Entry 9E0Z (electron microscopy, 2.86 A resolution); this record covers chains B and C of the 4 polymer chains in the assembly.

# Chain B
Name: Cytoplasmic dynein 1 heavy chain 1
Organism: Homo sapiens
UniProt: Q14204 (DYHC1_HUMAN); residue numbers follow UniProt; this construct covers 1-4646
Sequence (4646 residues; numbered 1 to 4646; the number before each row is that of its first residue):
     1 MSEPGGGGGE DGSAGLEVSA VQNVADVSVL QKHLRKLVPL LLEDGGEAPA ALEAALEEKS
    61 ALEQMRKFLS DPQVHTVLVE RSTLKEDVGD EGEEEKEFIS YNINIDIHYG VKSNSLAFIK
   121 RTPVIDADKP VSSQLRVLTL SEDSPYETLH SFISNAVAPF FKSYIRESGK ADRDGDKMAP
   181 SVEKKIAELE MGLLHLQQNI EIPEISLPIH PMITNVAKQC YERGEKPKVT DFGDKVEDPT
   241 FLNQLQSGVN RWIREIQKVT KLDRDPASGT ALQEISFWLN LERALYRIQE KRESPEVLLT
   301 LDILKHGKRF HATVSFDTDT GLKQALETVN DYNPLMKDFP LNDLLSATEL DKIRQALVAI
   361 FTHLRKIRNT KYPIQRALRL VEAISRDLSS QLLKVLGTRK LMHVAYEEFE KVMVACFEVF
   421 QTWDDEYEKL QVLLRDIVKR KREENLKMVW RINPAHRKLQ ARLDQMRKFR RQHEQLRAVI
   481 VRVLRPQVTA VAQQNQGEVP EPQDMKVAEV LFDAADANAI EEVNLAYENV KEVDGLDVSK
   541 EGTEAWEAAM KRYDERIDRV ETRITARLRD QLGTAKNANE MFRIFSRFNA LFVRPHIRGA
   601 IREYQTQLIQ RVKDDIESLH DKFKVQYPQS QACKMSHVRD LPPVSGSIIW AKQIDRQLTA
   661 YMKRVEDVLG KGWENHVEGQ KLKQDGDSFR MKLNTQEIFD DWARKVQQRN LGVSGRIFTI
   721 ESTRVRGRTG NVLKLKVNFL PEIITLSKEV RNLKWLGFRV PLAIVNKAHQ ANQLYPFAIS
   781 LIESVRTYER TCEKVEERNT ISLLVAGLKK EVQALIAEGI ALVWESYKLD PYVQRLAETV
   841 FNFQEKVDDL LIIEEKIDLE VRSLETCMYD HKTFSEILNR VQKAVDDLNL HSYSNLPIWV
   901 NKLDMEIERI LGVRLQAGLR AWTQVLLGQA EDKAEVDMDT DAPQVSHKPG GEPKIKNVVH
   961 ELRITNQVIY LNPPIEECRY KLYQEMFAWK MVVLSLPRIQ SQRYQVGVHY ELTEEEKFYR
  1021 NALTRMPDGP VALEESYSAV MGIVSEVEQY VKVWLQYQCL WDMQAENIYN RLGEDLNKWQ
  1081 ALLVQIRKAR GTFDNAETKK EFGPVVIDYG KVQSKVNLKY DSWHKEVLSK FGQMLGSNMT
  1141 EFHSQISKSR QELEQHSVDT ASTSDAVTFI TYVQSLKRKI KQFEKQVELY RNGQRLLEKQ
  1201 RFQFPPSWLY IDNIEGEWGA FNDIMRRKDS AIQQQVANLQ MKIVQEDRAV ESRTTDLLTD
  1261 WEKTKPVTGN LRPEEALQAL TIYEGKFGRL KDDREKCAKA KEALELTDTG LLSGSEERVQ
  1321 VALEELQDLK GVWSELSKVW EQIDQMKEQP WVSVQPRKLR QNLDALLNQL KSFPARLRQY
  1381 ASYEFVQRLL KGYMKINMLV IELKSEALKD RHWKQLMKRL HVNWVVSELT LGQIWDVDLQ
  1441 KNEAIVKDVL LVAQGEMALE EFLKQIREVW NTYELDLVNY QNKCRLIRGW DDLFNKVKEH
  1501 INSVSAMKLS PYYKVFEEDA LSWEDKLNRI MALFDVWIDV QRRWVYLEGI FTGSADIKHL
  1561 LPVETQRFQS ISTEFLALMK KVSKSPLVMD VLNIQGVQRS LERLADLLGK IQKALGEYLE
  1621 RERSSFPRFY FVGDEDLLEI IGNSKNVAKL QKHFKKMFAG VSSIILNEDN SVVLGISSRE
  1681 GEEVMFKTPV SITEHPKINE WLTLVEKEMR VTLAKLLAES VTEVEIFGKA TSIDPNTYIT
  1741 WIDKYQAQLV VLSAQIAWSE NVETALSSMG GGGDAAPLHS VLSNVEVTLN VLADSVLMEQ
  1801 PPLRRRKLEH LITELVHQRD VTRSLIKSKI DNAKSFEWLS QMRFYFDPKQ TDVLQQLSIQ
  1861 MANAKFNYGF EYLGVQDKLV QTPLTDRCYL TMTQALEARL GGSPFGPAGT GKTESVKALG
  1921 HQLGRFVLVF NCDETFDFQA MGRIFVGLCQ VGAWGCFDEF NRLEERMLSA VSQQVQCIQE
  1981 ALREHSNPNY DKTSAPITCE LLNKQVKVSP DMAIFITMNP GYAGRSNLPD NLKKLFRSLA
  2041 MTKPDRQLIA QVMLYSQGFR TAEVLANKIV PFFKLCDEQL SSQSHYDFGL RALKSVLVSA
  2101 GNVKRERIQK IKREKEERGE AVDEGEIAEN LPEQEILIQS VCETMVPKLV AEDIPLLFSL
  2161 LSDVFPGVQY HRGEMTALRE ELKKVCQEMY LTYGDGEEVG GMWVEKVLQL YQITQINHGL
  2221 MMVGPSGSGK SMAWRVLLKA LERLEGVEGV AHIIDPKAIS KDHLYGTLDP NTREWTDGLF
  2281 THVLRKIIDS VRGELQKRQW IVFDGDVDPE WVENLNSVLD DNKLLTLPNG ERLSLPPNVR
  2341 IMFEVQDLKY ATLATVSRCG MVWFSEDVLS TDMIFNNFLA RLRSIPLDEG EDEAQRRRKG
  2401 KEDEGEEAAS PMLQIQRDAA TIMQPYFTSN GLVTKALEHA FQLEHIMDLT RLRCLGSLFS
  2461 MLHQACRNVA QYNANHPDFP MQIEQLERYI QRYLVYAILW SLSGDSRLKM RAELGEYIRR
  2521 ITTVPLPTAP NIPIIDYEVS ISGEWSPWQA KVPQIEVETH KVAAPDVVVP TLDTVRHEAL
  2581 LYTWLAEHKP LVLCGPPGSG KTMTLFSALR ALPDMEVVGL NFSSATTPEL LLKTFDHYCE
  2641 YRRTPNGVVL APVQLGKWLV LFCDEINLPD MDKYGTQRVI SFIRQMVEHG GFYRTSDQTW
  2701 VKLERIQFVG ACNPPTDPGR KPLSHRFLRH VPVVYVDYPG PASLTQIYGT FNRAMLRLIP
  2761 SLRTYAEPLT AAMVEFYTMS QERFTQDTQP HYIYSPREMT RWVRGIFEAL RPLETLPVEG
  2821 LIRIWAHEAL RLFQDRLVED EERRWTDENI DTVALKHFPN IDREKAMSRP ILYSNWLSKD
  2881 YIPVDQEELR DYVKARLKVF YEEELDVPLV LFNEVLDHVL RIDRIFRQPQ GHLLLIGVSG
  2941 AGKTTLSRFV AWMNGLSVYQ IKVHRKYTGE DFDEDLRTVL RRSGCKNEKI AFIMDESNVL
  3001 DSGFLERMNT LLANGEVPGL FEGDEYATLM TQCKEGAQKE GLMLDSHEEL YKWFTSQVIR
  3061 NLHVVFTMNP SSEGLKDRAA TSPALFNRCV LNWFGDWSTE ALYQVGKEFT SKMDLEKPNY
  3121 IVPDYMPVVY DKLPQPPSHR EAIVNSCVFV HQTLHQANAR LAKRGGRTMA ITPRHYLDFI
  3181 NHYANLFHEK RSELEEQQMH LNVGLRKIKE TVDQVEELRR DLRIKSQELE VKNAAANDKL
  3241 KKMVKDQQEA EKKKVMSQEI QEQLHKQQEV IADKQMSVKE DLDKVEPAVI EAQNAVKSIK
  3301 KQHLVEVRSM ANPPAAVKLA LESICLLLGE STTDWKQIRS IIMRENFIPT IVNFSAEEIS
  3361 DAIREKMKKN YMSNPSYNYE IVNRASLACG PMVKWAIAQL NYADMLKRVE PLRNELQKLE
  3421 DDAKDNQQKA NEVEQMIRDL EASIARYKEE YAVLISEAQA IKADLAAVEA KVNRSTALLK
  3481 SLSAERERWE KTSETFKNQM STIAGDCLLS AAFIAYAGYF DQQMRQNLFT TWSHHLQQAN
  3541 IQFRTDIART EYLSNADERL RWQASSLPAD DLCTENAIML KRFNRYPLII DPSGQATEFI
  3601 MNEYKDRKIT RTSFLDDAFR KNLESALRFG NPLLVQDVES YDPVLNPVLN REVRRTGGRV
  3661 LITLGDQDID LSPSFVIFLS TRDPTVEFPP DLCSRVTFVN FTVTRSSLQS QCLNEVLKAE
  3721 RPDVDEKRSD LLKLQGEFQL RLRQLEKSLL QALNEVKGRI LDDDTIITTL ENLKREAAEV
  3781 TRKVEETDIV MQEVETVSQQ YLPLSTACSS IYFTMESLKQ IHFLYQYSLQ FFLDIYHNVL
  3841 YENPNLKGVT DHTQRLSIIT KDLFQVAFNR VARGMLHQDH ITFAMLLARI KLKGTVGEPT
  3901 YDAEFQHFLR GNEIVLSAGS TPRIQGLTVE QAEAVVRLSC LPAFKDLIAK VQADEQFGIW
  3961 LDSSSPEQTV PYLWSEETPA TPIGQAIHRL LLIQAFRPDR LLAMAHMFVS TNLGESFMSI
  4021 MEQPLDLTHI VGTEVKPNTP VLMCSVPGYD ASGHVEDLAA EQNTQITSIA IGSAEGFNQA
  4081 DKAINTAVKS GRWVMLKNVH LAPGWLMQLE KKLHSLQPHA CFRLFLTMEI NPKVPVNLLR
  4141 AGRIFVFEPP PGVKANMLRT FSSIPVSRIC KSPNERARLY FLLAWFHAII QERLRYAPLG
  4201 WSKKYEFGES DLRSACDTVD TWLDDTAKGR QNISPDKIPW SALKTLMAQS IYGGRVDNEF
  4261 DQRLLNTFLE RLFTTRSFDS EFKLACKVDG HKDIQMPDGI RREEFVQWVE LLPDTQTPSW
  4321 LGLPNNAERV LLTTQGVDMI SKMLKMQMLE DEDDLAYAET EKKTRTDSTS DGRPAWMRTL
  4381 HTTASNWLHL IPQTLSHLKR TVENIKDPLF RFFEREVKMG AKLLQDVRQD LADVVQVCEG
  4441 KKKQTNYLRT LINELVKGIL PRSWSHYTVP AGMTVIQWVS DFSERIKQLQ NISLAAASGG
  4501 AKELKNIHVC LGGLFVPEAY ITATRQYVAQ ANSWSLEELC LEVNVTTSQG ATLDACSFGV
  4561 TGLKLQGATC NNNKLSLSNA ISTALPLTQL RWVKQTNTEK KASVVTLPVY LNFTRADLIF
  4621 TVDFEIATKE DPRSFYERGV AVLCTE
Disordered / not traced: 1-1456, 2390-2409, 3243-3448, 4348-4373, 4646
Ion coordination: Mg2+ site 1: Thr-1913 (together with ADP); Mg2+ site 2: Ser-2231, Glu-2344 (together with ATP)
Ligand contacts:
  - ADP (adenosine-5'-diphosphate), molecule 1: Leu-1879, Val-1880, Thr-1882, Thr-1885, Pro-1907, Ala-1908, Gly-1909, Thr-1910, Gly-1911, Lys-1912, Thr-1913, Glu-1914, Thr-2017, Ile-2049, Leu-2090, Arg-2091, Lys-2094, Asp-2320, Asp-2321, Arg-2358
  - ADP, molecule 2: Val-2567, Val-2568, Val-2569, Thr-2571, Thr-2574, Pro-2596, Pro-2597, Gly-2598, Ser-2599, Gly-2600, Lys-2601, Thr-2602, Met-2603, Pro-2739, Ile-2747, Tyr-2748, Phe-2751, Pro-2796, Arg-2797, Thr-2800
  - ADP, molecule 3: Val-2907, Pro-2908, Leu-2909, Val-2910, Phe-2912, Val-2915, Val-2938, Ser-2939, Gly-2940, Ala-2941, Gly-2942, Lys-2943, Thr-2944, Thr-2945, Trp-3097, Arg-3174, Leu-3177, Asn-3650
  - ATP (adenosine-5'-triphosphate): Leu-2191, Thr-2192, Trp-2203, Pro-2225, Ser-2226, Gly-2227, Ser-2228, Gly-2229, Lys-2230, Ser-2231, Met-2232, Glu-2344, Leu-2369, Met-2373, Ile-2374, Asn-2377, Leu-2452, Arg-2684, Glu-2688, Arg-2726, Arg-2729
Swiss-Prot annotation at these positions:
  - binding site (ATP): Gly-1906 to Thr-1913, Gly-2224 to Ser-2231, Gly-2595 to Thr-2602, Gly-2937 to Thr-2944
  - modified residue: Ser-2 (N-acetylserine), Ser-70 (Phosphoserine), Lys-1125 (N6-acetyllysine), Ser-1230 (Phosphoserine), Lys-3480 (N6-acetyllysine), Ser-4162 (Phosphoserine), Lys-4283 (N6-acetyllysine), Thr-4366 (Phosphothreonine), Ser-4368 (Phosphoserine)
  - natural variant: Glu-94 (E94K: Found in a patient with spinal muscular atrophy; uncertain significance), Lys-129 (K129I: In CDCBM13), Arg-264 (R264L: In SMALED1), His-306 (H306R: In CMT2O and SMALED1), Ile-584 (I584L: In SMALED1), Arg-598 (R598C: In CMT2O and SMALED1), Thr-659 to Met-662 (deletion: In CDCBM13), Lys-671 (K671E: In SMALED1), Pro-776 (P776L: In SMALED1), Tyr-970 (Y970C: In SMALED1), Gly-1132 (G1132E: In SMALED1), Gln-1194 (Q1194R: In CMT2O), 9 further natural variant entries in UniProt

# Chain C
Name: Platelet-activating factor acetylhydrolase IB subunit beta
Organism: Homo sapiens
UniProt: P43034 (LIS1_HUMAN); numbering as in UniProt (aligned over 1-410)
Sequence (410 residues; row label = number of the first residue in the row):
     1 MVLSQRQRDE LNRAIADYLR SNGYEEAYSV FKKEAELDVN EELDKKYAGL LEKKWTSVIR
    61 LQKKVMELES KLNEAKEEFT SGGPLGQKRD PKEWIPRPPE KYALSGHRSP VTRVIFHPVF
   121 SVMVSASEDA TIKVWDYETG DFERTLKGHT DSVQDISFDH SGKLLASCSA DMTIKLWDFQ
   181 GFECIRTMHG HDHNVSSVAI MPNGDHIVSA SRDKTIKMWE VQTGYCVKTF TGHREWVRMV
   241 RPNQDGTLIA SCSNDQTVRV WVVATKECKA ELREHEHVVE CISWAPESSY SSISEATGSE
   301 TKKSGKPGPF LLSGSRDKTI KMWDVSTGMC LMTLVGHDNW VRGVLFHSGG KFILSCADDK
   361 TLRVWDYKNK RCMKTLNAHE HFVTSLDFHK TAPYVVTGSV DQTVKVWECR
Disordered / not traced: 1-88
Swiss-Prot annotation at these positions:
  - region: Met-1 to Asp-38 (Required for self-association and interaction with PAFAH1B2 and PAFAH1B3), Phe-388 to Arg-410 (Interaction with NDEL1)
  - modified residue: Lys-53 (N6-acetyllysine), Ser-109 (Phosphoserine)
  - natural variant: Phe-31 (F31S: In LIS1), His-149 (H149R: In LIS1), Gly-162 (G162S: In LIS1), Ser-169 (S169P: In SBH), Arg-241 (R241P: In SBH), His-277 (H277P: In LIS1), Asp-317 (D317H: In LIS1)

# How chain B and chain C interact
Residue-residue contacts (43; chain B residue first):
  Asn-2875(B) / Lys-318(C)  hydrogen bond (backbone-side chain)
  Trp-2876(B) / Asp-338(C)
  Trp-2876(B) / Asn-339(C)  hydrogen bond (backbone-side chain)
  Leu-2877(B) / Asp-338(C)
  Ser-2878(B) / Lys-318(C)
  Ser-2878(B) / Asp-338(C)  hydrogen bond (backbone-backbone)
  Lys-2879(B) / Gly-336(C)
  Lys-2879(B) / His-337(C)
  Lys-2879(B) / Asp-338(C)  salt bridge
  Tyr-2892(B) / Asn-339(C)  hydrogen bond
  Tyr-2892(B) / Phe-382(C)  hydrophobic
  Ala-2895(B) / His-381(C)
  Ala-2895(B) / Phe-382(C)  hydrophobic
  Arg-2896(B) / Asn-339(C)
  Arg-2896(B) / Trp-340(C)
  Arg-2896(B) / Asp-358(C)  salt bridge
  Arg-2896(B) / Phe-382(C)
  Lys-2898(B) / Glu-128(C)  salt bridge
  Glu-2902(B) / Arg-212(C)  hydrogen bond (backbone-side chain)
  Glu-2903(B) / Arg-212(C)  hydrogen bond (backbone-side chain)
  Glu-2903(B) / Trp-236(C)
  Glu-2903(B) / Arg-238(C)  salt bridge
  Glu-2903(B) / Arg-316(C)  salt bridge
  Trp-2952(B) / His-277(C)
  Trp-2952(B) / Arg-316(C)
  Trp-2952(B) / Trp-340(C)  hydrophobic
  Met-2953(B) / His-277(C)  hydrogen bond (backbone-side chain)
  Asn-2954(B) / His-277(C)
  Gly-2955(B) / Gln-256(C)  hydrogen bond (backbone-side chain)
  Gly-2955(B) / His-277(C)  hydrogen bond (backbone-side chain)
  Lys-2986(B) / Arg-273(C)
  Asn-2987(B) / Arg-273(C)
  Lys-2989(B) / Glu-276(C)  hydrogen bond (side chain-backbone)
  Lys-3039(B) / Arg-273(C)
  Glu-3040(B) / Arg-273(C)  salt bridge
  Arg-3654(B) / Arg-212(C)
  Thr-3656(B) / Asp-151(C)
  Thr-3656(B) / Ala-170(C)
  Thr-3656(B) / His-193(C)
  Gly-3657(B) / Met-172(C)
  Gly-3657(B) / His-193(C)  hydrogen bond (backbone-side chain)
  Gly-3658(B) / Met-172(C)
  Leu-3661(B) / His-193(C)
Interface residues without a listed pair, chain B (26 interface residues in all): Arg-3659
Interface residues without a listed pair, chain C (25 interface residues in all): Pro-110, Asn-194, Asn-254

# Summary
26 residues of chain B and 25 residues of chain C are in contact; the contacts include 11 hydrogen bonds and 6
salt bridges. Among the polar pairs are Lys-2879(B)/Asp-338(C), Arg-2896(B)/Asp-358(C) and
Lys-2898(B)/Glu-128(C). Ligands of chain B: 3 copies of ADP and ATP.
Chain B is Cytoplasmic dynein 1 heavy chain 1 and chain C is Platelet-activating factor acetylhydrolase IB
subunit beta, both from Homo sapiens; the structure, Dimeric motor domains from phi-like dynein-1 bound to a
Lis1 dimer under Nde1-Lis1 condition, was determined by electron microscopy (same publication as 9E10, 9E11,
9E12, 9E13 and 9E14).
